3RK2 - chains C and D of the 4 polymer chains in the assembly; structure by X-ray diffraction, 2.20 A resolution.

Chain C:
Protein: Synaptosomal-associated protein 25
From: Homo sapiens
UniProtKB: P60880 (SNP25_HUMAN); numbering as in UniProt (aligned over 7-82)
Chain sequence (81 residues; numbered 3 to 83; the number before each row is that of its first residue):
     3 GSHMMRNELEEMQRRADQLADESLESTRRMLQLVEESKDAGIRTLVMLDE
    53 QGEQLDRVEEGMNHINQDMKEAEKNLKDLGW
Not modelled in the structure: 3-6
Differences from the reference sequence: expression tag (3-6, 83)
Ion coordination: Ca2+ site 1 near E13 (its only coordinating residue here)

Chain D:
Protein: Synaptosomal-associated protein 25
From: Homo sapiens
UniProtKB: P60880 (SNP25_HUMAN); residues 141-203 here = UniProt positions 141-203
Chain sequence (65 residues; each row starts with the number of its first residue):
   139 GSARENEMDENLEQVSGIIGNLRHMALDMGNEIDTQNRQIDRIMEKADSN
   189 KTRIDEANQRATKML
Differences from the reference sequence: expression tag (139-140)

Interface between chain C and chain D:
Contacting residue pairs - 51 pairs, chain C then chain D:
  D19(C) with R142(D), salt bridge
  A22(C) with R142(D)
  D23(C) with R142(D)
  L26(C) with R142(D); E145(D); M146(D)
  T29(C) with M146(D); N149(D), hydrogen bond; L150(D)
  R30(C) with E145(D), salt bridge; N149(D)
  M32(C) with V153(D), hydrophobic
  L33(C) with N149(D); Q152(D)
  V36(C) with I156(D), hydrophobic; I157(D), hydrophobic
  S39(C) with L160(D)
  K40(C) with L160(D); M163(D)
  G43(C) with M163(D)
  I44(C) with M163(D)
  L47(C) with M163(D), hydrophobic; M167(D), hydrophobic
  L50(C) with I171(D), hydrophobic; Q174(D), hydrogen bond (backbone-side chain)
  G54(C) with Q174(D)
  L57(C) with Q174(D); Q177(D); I181(D)
  D58(C) with Q177(D), hydrogen bond
  V60(C) with I181(D), hydrophobic
  E61(C) with Q177(D), hydrogen bond; R180(D), salt bridge; I181(D); K184(D), salt bridge
  M64(C) with K184(D); A185(D), hydrophobic; N188(D), hydrogen bond (backbone-side chain)
  N65(C) with K184(D), hydrogen bond
  I67(C) with N188(D)
  N68(C) with N188(D), hydrogen bond (backbone-side chain); R191(D), hydrogen bond
  M71(C) with R191(D); A195(D), hydrophobic
  K72(C) with R191(D)
  E75(C) with R191(D), salt bridge
  L78(C) with A195(D); R198(D)
  W83(C) with R198(D), hydrogen bond (backbone-side chain); K201(D); M202(D), hydrophobic
Interface residues without a listed pair, chain C (34 interface residues in all): S25, E37, T46, Q53, K79
Interface residues without a listed pair, chain D (31 interface residues in all): E143, N159, D166, E170, I178, I192

In short:
The interface between chain C and chain D involves 34 residues on one side and 31 on the other, with 9
hydrogen bonds and 5 salt bridges. Polar pairs include D19(C)-R142(D), R30(C)-E145(D) and E61(C)-R180(D).
Chain C is Synaptosomal-associated protein 25 and chain D is Synaptosomal-associated protein 25, both from
Homo sapiens; the structure, Truncated SNARE complex, was determined by X-ray diffraction (same publication as
3RK3 and 3RL0).
